Entry 6Q4T (X-ray diffraction, 2.00 A resolution); this record covers chains A and T of the 3 polymer chains in the assembly.

Chain A:
Name: DNA polymerase
Organism: Thermococcus kodakarensis (strain ATCC BAA-918 / JCM 12380 / KOD1)
Notes: EC 2.7.7.7, 3.1.-.-
UniProt: P77933 (DPOL_THEKO); the construct lacks a stretch of the UniProt sequence, so the offset changes along the chain: 1-406 = UniProt 1-406; 407-491 = UniProt 767-851; 492-774 = UniProt 1389-1671
Amino-acid sequence (774 residues; each row starts with the number of its first residue):
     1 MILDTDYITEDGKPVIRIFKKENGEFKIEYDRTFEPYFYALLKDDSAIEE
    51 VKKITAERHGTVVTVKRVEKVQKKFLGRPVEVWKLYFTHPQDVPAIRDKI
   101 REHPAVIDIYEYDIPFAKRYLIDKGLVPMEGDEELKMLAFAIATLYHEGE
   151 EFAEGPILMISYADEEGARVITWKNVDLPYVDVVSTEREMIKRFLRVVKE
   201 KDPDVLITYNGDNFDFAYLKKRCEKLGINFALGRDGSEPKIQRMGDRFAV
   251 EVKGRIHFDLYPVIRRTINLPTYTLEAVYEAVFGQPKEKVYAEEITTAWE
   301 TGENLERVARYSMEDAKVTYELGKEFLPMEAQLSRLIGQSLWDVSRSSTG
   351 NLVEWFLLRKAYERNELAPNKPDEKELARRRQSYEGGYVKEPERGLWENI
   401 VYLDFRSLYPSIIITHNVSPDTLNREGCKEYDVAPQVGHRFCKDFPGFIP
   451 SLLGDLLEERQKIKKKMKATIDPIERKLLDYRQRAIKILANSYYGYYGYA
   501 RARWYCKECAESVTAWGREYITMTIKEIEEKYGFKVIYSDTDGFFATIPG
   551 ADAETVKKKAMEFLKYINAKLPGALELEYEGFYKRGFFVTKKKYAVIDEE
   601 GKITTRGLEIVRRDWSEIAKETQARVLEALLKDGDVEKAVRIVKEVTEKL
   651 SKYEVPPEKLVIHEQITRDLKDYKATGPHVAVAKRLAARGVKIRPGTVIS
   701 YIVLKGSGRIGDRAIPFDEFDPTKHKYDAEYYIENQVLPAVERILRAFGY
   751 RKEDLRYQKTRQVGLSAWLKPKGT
Not modelled in the structure: 758-774
Differences from the reference sequence: engineered mutation Ala141 (Asp in P77933), Ala143 (Glu in P77933)
Bound ions: Mn2+: Asp404, Phe405, Asp542 (together with HHZ); Mg2+: Asp404, Asp542 (together with HHZ)
Residues lining bound ligands: HHZ ([[(2R,3S,5R)-5-[4-azanyl-5-[3-[2-(2-hydroxyethyloxy)ethanoylamino]prop-1-ynyl]pyrrolo[2,3-d]pyrimidin-7-yl]-3-oxidanyl-oxolan-2-yl]methoxy-oxidanyl-phosphoryl] phosphono hydrogen phosphate): Asp404, Phe405, Arg406, Ser407, Leu408, Tyr409, Pro410, Arg460, Lys487, Ile488, Asn491, Tyr494, Thr541, Asp542, Glu578, Arg606
Reported in the primary citation:
  - binding site for HHZ: Lys487
  - catalytic residues: Lys487
  - conformationally variable residues (side-chain flip): Tyr402, Glu580

Chain T:
Molecule: 16-nt DNA strand
Sequence (16 nucleotides; each row starts with the number of its first residue):
     1 AACTGTGGCCGTGGTC

Interface between chain A and chain T:
Contacting residue pairs (53):
  Met244(A) - DA1(T)  hydrogen bond to the base
  Gly245(A) - DA1(T)  base contact
  Asp246(A) - DA1(T)  base contact
  Arg247(A) - DA1(T)  salt bridge to the phosphate
  Tyr261(A) - DA1(T)  hydrogen bond to the phosphate
  Arg265(A) - DA1(T)  salt bridge to the phosphate
  Arg346(A) - DA2(T)  hydrogen bond to the base
  Ser347(A) - DA2(T)  base contact
  Ser348(A) - DA2(T)  base contact
  Ser348(A) - DT4(T)  hydrogen bond to the phosphate
  Thr349(A) - DT4(T)  base contact
  Gly350(A) - DT4(T)  hydrogen bond to the phosphate
  Ser383(A) - DT6(T)  hydrogen bond to the phosphate
  Tyr384(A) - DG5(T)  sugar contact
  Tyr384(A) - DT6(T)  sugar contact
  Glu385(A) - DT6(T)  phosphate contact
  Glu385(A) - DG7(T)  phosphate contact
  Gly386(A) - DT6(T)  hydrogen bond to the phosphate
  Gly386(A) - DG7(T)  hydrogen bond to the phosphate
  Gly387(A) - DG7(T)  sugar contact
  Val389(A) - DG7(T)  phosphate contact
  Val389(A) - DG8(T)  phosphate contact
  Ile488(A) - DT4(T)  base contact
  Asn491(A) - DT4(T)  base contact
  Ser492(A) - DT4(T)  hydrogen bond to the base
  Tyr494(A) - DG5(T)  sugar contact
  Gly495(A) - DT4(T)  base contact
  Gly495(A) - DG5(T)  sugar contact
  Tyr496(A) - DT4(T)  sugar contact
  Gly498(A) - DG5(T)  sugar contact
  Tyr499(A) - DC3(T)  hydrogen bond to the base
  Tyr499(A) - DT4(T)  phosphate contact
  Tyr499(A) - DG5(T)  phosphate contact
  Arg501(A) - DC3(T)  base contact
  Thr590(A) - DC9(T)  sugar contact
  Lys591(A) - DG8(T)  salt bridge to the phosphate
  Lys591(A) - DC9(T)  sugar contact
  Lys592(A) - DG7(T)  base contact
  Lys593(A) - DC9(T)  phosphate contact
  Lys593(A) - DC10(T)  salt bridge to the phosphate
  Trp615(A) - DG11(T)  sugar contact
  Thr676(A) - DG13(T)  sugar contact
  Pro678(A) - DT12(T)  phosphate contact
  Pro678(A) - DG13(T)  phosphate contact
  Arg709(A) - DG13(T)  phosphate contact
  Arg709(A) - DG14(T)  salt bridge to the phosphate
  Ile710(A) - DG13(T)  hydrogen bond to the phosphate
  Gly711(A) - DG13(T)  hydrogen bond to the phosphate
  Tyr731(A) - DT12(T)  hydrogen bond to the phosphate
  Asn735(A) - DT12(T)  hydrogen bond to the phosphate
  Pro739(A) - DG11(T)  phosphate contact
  Arg743(A) - DC10(T)  salt bridge to the phosphate
  Arg743(A) - DG11(T)  salt bridge to the phosphate
Also at the interface, not in a pair above, chain A (42 interface residues in all): Glu391, Arg612

Summary:
Chain A and chain T form an interface of 42 and 14 residues respectively; the contacts include 14 hydrogen
bonds and 7 salt bridges. Polar pairs include Met244(A)-DA1(T), Arg346(A)-DA2(T) and Ser492(A)-DT4(T). Ligands
of chain A: compound HHZ. The paper reports the catalytic residue Lys487(A); a binding site for HHZ at
Lys487(A).
Chain A is DNA polymerase (Thermococcus kodakarensis (strain ATCC BAA-918 / JCM 12380 / KOD1)) and chain T is
a 16-nt DNA strand; the structure, KOD DNA pol in a closed ternary complex with
7-deaza-7-(2-(2-hydroxyethoxy)-N-(prop-2-yn-1-yl)acetamide)-2-dATP, was determined by X-ray diffraction (same
publication as 6Q4U and 6Q4V).
